3ZIA - chains Q and S of the 10 polymer chains in the assembly; structure by X-ray diffraction, 2.50 A resolution.

== Chain Q ==
Protein: ATP synthase subunit gamma, mitochondrial
Organism: Saccharomyces cerevisiae
UniProtKB: P38077 (ATPG_YEAST); residues 1-278 here correspond to UniProt positions 34-311 (UniProt number = residue number + 33)
Amino-acid sequence (278 residues; numbered 1 to 278; the number before each row is that of its first residue):
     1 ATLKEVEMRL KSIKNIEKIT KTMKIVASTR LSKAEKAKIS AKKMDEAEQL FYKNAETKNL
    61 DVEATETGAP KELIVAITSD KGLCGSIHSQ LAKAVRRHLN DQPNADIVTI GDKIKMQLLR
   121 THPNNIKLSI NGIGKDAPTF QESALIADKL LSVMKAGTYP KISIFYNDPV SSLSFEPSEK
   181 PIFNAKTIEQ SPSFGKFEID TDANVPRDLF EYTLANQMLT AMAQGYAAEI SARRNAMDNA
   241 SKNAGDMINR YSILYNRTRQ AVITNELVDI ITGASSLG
Disordered / not traced: 60-70, 277-278

== Chain S ==
Protein: ATP synthase subunit epsilon, mitochondrial
Organism: Saccharomyces cerevisiae
UniProtKB: P21306 (ATP5E_YEAST); residues 1-61 here correspond to UniProt positions 2-62 (UniProt number = residue number + 1)
Amino-acid sequence (61 residues; each row starts with the number of its first residue):
     1 SAWRKAGISY AAYLNVAAQA IRSSLKTELQ TASVLNRSQT DAFYTQYKNG TAASEPTPIT
    61 K
Disordered / not traced: 50-52
Curated features (UniProtKB/Swiss-Prot):
  - modified residue: T51 (Phosphothreonine)

== Chain Q / chain S interface ==
Residue-residue contacts - 40 pairs, chain Q then chain S:
  K115(Q) - Y47(S)  hydrogen bond
  L119(Q) - A53(S)  hydrophobic
  P123(Q) - N49(S)
  N124(Q) - N49(S)
  I126(Q) - Y47(S)
  K127(Q) - Q46(S)
  K127(Q) - Y47(S)  hydrogen bond (backbone-backbone)
  L128(Q) - T45(S)
  L128(Q) - Q46(S)
  S129(Q) - Y44(S)
  S129(Q) - T45(S)  hydrogen bond (backbone-backbone)
  S129(Q) - Y47(S)
  I130(Q) - F43(S)
  I130(Q) - Y44(S)  hydrophobic
  N131(Q) - A42(S)
  N131(Q) - F43(S)  hydrogen bond (backbone-backbone)
  G132(Q) - A42(S)
  T139(Q) - N36(S)
  T139(Q) - R37(S)
  F140(Q) - A11(S)
  Q141(Q) - N15(S)
  Q141(Q) - S38(S)
  Q141(Q) - Q39(S)
  Q141(Q) - T40(S)
  E142(Q) - T40(S)  hydrogen bond
  A144(Q) - A11(S)
  L145(Q) - N15(S)
  L145(Q) - K61(S)
  D148(Q) - S9(S)  hydrogen bond
  D148(Q) - A12(S)
  K149(Q) - Y44(S)
  L151(Q) - S9(S)
  V153(Q) - Q46(S)
  R207(Q) - R4(S)
  D208(Q) - Y10(S)
  E211(Q) - S9(S)
  E211(Q) - Y10(S)  hydrogen bond (side chain-backbone)
  Y212(Q) - Y10(S)  hydrophobic
  Y212(Q) - L14(S)  hydrophobic
  A215(Q) - A11(S)  hydrophobic
Other interface residues (no listed pair), chain Q (27 interface residues in all): I133
Other interface residues (no listed pair), chain S (25 interface residues in all): G7, I8, Q19, D41

== In short ==
27 residues of chain Q and 25 residues of chain S are in contact, with 7 hydrogen bonds. Among the polar pairs
are K115(Q)-Y47(S), E142(Q)-T40(S) and D148(Q)-S9(S).
Here chain Q is ATP synthase subunit gamma, mitochondrial and chain S is ATP synthase subunit epsilon,
mitochondrial, both from Saccharomyces cerevisiae. Entry 3ZIA (The structure of F1-ATPase from Saccharomyces
cerevisiae inhibited by its regulatory protein IF1) was determined by X-ray diffraction.
